4LFC - chains A and K of the 21 polymer chains in the assembly; structure by X-ray diffraction, 3.60 A resolution.

# Chain A
Molecule: 16S rRNA
Source organism: Thermus thermophilus
Sequence (1522 nucleotides; row label = number of the first residue in the row; note: 42 numbers in that range are skipped by the numbering (no residue carries them; nothing is unmodelled there); a row labelled like 190A-190L holds insertion residues (190A, then the next letters in order); numbering starts at 0):
     0 UUUGUUGGAGAGUUUGAUCCUGGCUCAGGGUGAACGCUGGCGGCGUGCCU
    50 AAGACAUGCAAGUCGUGCGGG
    73 CCGCGGGGUUUU
    88 ACUCCG
    95 UGGUC
   101 AGCGGCGGACGGGUGAGUAACGCGUGGGU
  129A G
   130 ACCUACCCGGAAGAGGGGGACAACCCGGGGAAACUCGGGCUAAUCCCCCA
   180 UGUGGACCCGC
190A-190L CCCUUGGGGUGU
   191 GUCCAAAGGGCUUU
   216 GCCCGCUUCCGGAUGGGCCCGCGUCCCAUCAGCUAGUUGGUGGGGUAAUG
   266 GCCCACCAAGGCGACGACGGGUAGCCGGUCUGAGAGGAUGGCCGGCCACA
   316 GGGGCACUGAGACACGGGCCCCACUCCUACGGGAGGCAGCAGUUAGGAAU
   366 CUUCCGCAAUGGGCGCAAGCCUGACGGAGCGACGCCGCUUGGAGGAAGAA
   416 GCCCUUCGGGGUGUAAACUCCUGAA
   442 CCCGGGACGAAACCCCCGACGA
   474 GGGGACUGACGGUACCGGG
   494 GUAAUAGCGCCGGCCAACUCCGUGCCAGCAGCCGCGGUAAUACGGAGGGC
   544 GCGAGCGUUACCCGGAUUCACUGGGCGUAAAGGGCGUGUAGGCGGCCUGG
   594 GGCGUCCCAUGUGAAAGACCACGGCUCAACCGUGGGGGAGCGUGGGAUAC
   644 GCUCAGGCUAGACGGUGGGAGAGGGUGGUGGAAUUCCCGGAGUAGCGGUG
   694 AAAUGCGCAGAUACCGGGAGGAACGCCGAUGGCGAAGGCAGCCACCUGGU
   744 CCACCCGUGACGCUGAGGCGCGAAAGCGUGGGGAGCAAACCGGAUUAGAU
   794 ACCCGGGUAGUCCACGCCCUAAACGAUGCGCGCUAGGUCUCUGGGUCU
   848 CCUGGGGGCCGAAGCUAACGCGUUAAGCGCGCCGCCUGGGGAGUACGGCC
   898 GCAAGGCUGAAACUCAAAGGAAUUGACGGGGGCCCGCACAAGCGGUGGAG
   948 CAUGUGGUUUAAUUCGAAGXAACGCGAAGAACCUUACCAGGCCUUGACAU
   998 GCUAGG
 1003A G
  1004 AACCCGGGUGAAAGCCUGGGGUGCCCC
1030A-1030D GCGA
  1031 GGGGAGCCCUAGCACAGGUGCUGCAUGGCCGUCGUCAGCUCGUGCCGUGA
  1081 GGUGUUGGGUUAAGUCCCGCAACGAGCGCAACCCCCGCCGUUAGUUGCCA
  1131 GCGGUUCGGCCGGGCACUCUAACGGGACUGCCCGCGAAA
  1171 GCGGGAGGAAGGAGGGGACGACGUCUGGUCAGCAUGGCCCUUACGGCCUG
  1221 GGCGACACACGUGCUACAAUGCCCACUACAAAGCGAUGCCACCCGGCAAC
  1271 GGGGAGCUAAUCGCAAAAAGGUGGGCCCAGUUCGGAUUGGGGUCUGCAAC
  1321 CCGACCCCAUGAAGCCGGAAUCGCUAGUAAUCGCGGAUCAG
 1361A C
  1362 CAUGCCGCGGUGAAUACGUUCCCGGGCCUUGUACACACXGCCXGUXACGC
  1412 CAUGGGAGCGGGCUCUACCCGAAGUCGCCGGG
  1446 AGCCUACGGG
  1459 CAGGCGCCGAGGGUAGGGCCCGUGACUGGGGCGAAGUCGUAACAAGGUAG
  1509 CUGUACCGGAAGGUGCGGCUGGAUCCACUCCUUUCU
Not modelled in the structure: 0-4, 1534-1538
Sequence notes: conflict C1534 (A2157 in M26923.1), A1535 (C2158 in M26923.1)
Modified residues: PSU (pseudouridine-5'-monophosphate) at position 516, 7MG (7N-methyl-8-hydroguanosine-5'-monophosphate) at position 527, M2G (N2-dimethylguanosine-5'-monophosphate) at position 966, 5MC (5-methylcytidine-5'-monophosphate) at position 967, 2MG (2N-methylguanosine-5'-monophosphate) at position 1207, 5MC (5-methylcytidine-5'-monophosphate) at position 1400, 4OC (4n,o2'-methylcytidine-5'-monophosphate) at position 1402, 5MC (5-methylcytidine-5'-monophosphate) at position 1404, 5MC (5-methylcytidine-5'-monophosphate) at position 1407, UR3 (3-methyluridine-5'-monophoshate) at position 1498, MA6 (6N-dimethyladenosine-5'-monophoshate) at position 1518, MA6 (6N-dimethyladenosine-5'-monophoshate) at position 1519, PSU (pseudouridine-5'-monophosphate) at position 1540, PSU (pseudouridine-5'-monophosphate) at position 1541
Metal / ion sites: Mg2+ site 1 near U12 (its only coordinating residue here); Mg2+ site 2: U12, C526, A914; Mg2+ site 3 near G21 (its only coordinating residue here); Mg2+ site 4: G61, U62; Mg2+ site 5: A116, G117, G289; Mg2+ site 6: C121, G124, U125, G236; Mg2+ site 7 near A195 (its only coordinating residue here); Mg2+ site 8: G238, U239; K+ site 1 near G293 (its only coordinating residue here); Mg2+ site 9: G299, G558; Mg2+ site 10 near C352 (its only coordinating residue here); Mg2+ site 11 near C461 (its only coordinating residue here); 50 more Mg2+ sites not listed; 3 more K+ sites not listed
Small-molecule neighbours: tobramycin (TOY): 5MC_1404, G1405, U1406, 5MC_1407, A1408, C1409, G1491, A1492, A1493, G1494, U1495, C1496

# Chain K
Name: ribosomal protein S11
Source organism: Thermus thermophilus
UniProtKB: P80376 (RS11_THET8); residues 1-129 here = UniProt positions 1-129
Chain sequence (129 residues; row label = number of the first residue in the row):
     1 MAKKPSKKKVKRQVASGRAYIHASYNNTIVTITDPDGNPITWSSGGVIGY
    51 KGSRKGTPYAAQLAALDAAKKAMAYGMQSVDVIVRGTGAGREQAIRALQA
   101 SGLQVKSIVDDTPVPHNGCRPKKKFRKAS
Not modelled in the structure: 1-10
Metal / ion sites: Mg2+ site 1: Asn26 (shared with G691(A), U692(A) of chain A); Mg2+ site 2 near Leu103 (its only coordinating residue here)

# Interface between chain A and chain K
Contacting residue pairs (76; chain A residue first):
  G674(A) - His116(K)  base contact
  A675(A) - Val114(K)  hydrogen bond to the sugar
  A675(A) - Pro115(K)  sugar contact
  A675(A) - His116(K)  hydrogen bond to the base
  A675(A) - Gly118(K)  base contact
  A676(A) - Pro113(K)  sugar contact
  A676(A) - Pro115(K)  sugar contact
  U677(A) - Cys119(K)  base contact
  G683(A) - Asn38(K)  hydrogen bond to the base
  A684(A) - Arg12(K)  phosphate contact
  A684(A) - Asn38(K)  sugar contact
  A684(A) - Pro39(K)  hydrogen bond to the sugar
  G685(A) - Pro39(K)  sugar contact
  G685(A) - Ile40(K)  sugar contact
  G685(A) - Trp42(K)  sugar contact
  U686(A) - Trp42(K)  hydrogen bond to the sugar
  A687(A) - Lys71(K)  salt bridge to the phosphate
  G688(A) - Trp42(K)  sugar contact
  G688(A) - Ser44(K)  hydrogen bond to the phosphate
  G688(A) - Gly46(K)  sugar contact
  G688(A) - Val47(K)  sugar contact
  C689(A) - Asn27(K)  hydrogen bond to the phosphate
  C689(A) - Ser44(K)  hydrogen bond to the phosphate
  C689(A) - Gly45(K)  phosphate contact
  C689(A) - Gly46(K)  hydrogen bond to the phosphate
  C689(A) - Lys55(K)  salt bridge to the phosphate
  G690(A) - Asn27(K)  hydrogen bond to the phosphate
  G690(A) - Lys51(K)  base contact
  G690(A) - Lys55(K)  hydrogen bond to the base
  G691(A) - Asn26(K)  hydrogen bond to the phosphate
  G691(A) - Lys51(K)  base contact
  G691(A) - Gly52(K)  base contact
  G691(A) - Lys55(K)  hydrogen bond to the base
  U692(A) - Asn26(K)  hydrogen bond to the phosphate
  U692(A) - Gly52(K)  base contact
  U692(A) - Ser53(K)  hydrogen bond to the base
  U692(A) - Lys124(K)  phosphate contact
  A694(A) - Ser53(K)  hydrogen bond to the phosphate
  A695(A) - Gly52(K)  phosphate contact
  A695(A) - Ser53(K)  hydrogen bond to the phosphate
  A704(A) - Trp42(K)  base contact
  U705(A) - Trp42(K)  base contact
  A706(A) - Ile29(K)  sugar contact
  A706(A) - Thr31(K)  hydrogen bond to the sugar
  A706(A) - Pro39(K)  base contact
  C707(A) - Tyr20(K)  phosphate contact
  C707(A) - Gly37(K)  hydrogen bond to the sugar
  C707(A) - Pro39(K)  base contact
  C707(A) - Arg85(K)  salt bridge to the phosphate
  C708(A) - Arg18(K)  sugar contact
  C708(A) - Tyr20(K)  sugar contact
  C708(A) - Asp36(K)  hydrogen bond to the sugar
  C708(A) - Gly37(K)  sugar contact
  C708(A) - Arg85(K)  salt bridge to the phosphate
  G714(A) - Cys119(K)  base contact
  A715(A) - Gly118(K)  base contact
  A716(A) - Asn117(K)  hydrogen bond to the sugar
  A716(A) - Gly118(K)  base contact
  C717(A) - His116(K)  phosphate contact
  G718(A) - His116(K)  stacking on the base
  G718(A) - Asn117(K)  sugar contact
  G778(A) - Cys119(K)  sugar contact
  G778(A) - Arg120(K)  hydrogen bond to the sugar
  C779(A) - Arg120(K)  sugar contact
  C779(A) - Pro121(K)  sugar contact
  C779(A) - Lys122(K)  phosphate contact
  C779(A) - Lys123(K)  phosphate contact
  A780(A) - Lys122(K)  phosphate contact
  A780(A) - Lys123(K)  hydrogen bond to the phosphate
  C796(A) - Lys123(K)  salt bridge to the phosphate
  C797(A) - Lys124(K)  salt bridge to the phosphate
  G798(A) - Lys122(K)  salt bridge to the phosphate
  G1523(A) - Lys123(K)  salt bridge to the phosphate
  C1524(A) - Arg120(K)  salt bridge to the phosphate
  G1525(A) - Arg120(K)  salt bridge to the phosphate
  G1525(A) - Arg126(K)  salt bridge to the phosphate
Interface residues without a listed pair, chain A (37 interface residues in all): A777, U1522
Interface residues without a listed pair, chain K (40 interface residues in all): His22, Ser24, Thr33, Tyr75

# Summary
The interface between chain A and chain K involves 37 residues on one side and 40 on the other, with 23
hydrogen bonds, 11 salt bridges and 1 aromatic stacking contact. Polar pairs include A675(A)-His116(K),
G683(A)-Asn38(K) and G690(A)-Lys55(K). Ligands of chain A: tobramycin.
Here chain A is 16S rRNA and chain K is ribosomal protein S11, both from Thermus thermophilus. Entry 4LFC
(Crystal Structure of 30S ribosomal subunit from Thermus thermophilus) was determined by X-ray diffraction.
